PDB entry 8XOW | electron microscopy, 3.32 A resolution | chains W and B of the 36 polymer chains in the assembly

Chain W:
Name: Head completion protein
From: Escherichia phage Lambda
Reference sequence: P68660 (HCP_LAMBD); numbering as in UniProt (aligned over 1-68)
Amino-acid sequence (68 residues; row label = number of the first residue in the row):
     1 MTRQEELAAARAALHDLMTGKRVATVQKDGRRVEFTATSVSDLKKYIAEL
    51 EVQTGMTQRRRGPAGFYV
Unresolved in the structure: 1

Chain B:
Name: Portal protein B
From: Escherichia phage Lambda
Reference sequence: P03710 (PORTL_LAMBD); numbering as in UniProt (aligned over 1-533)
Amino-acid sequence (533 residues; row label = number of the first residue in the row):
     1 MKTPTIPTLLGPDGMTSLREYAGYHGGGSGFGGQLRSWNPPSESVDAALL
    51 PNFTRGNARADDLVRNNGYAANAIQLHQDHIVGSFFRLSHRPSWRYLGIG
   101 EEEARAFSREVEAAWKEFAEDDCCCIDVERKRTFTMMIREGVAMHAFNGE
   151 LFVQATWDTSSSRLFRTQFRMVSPKRISNPNNTGDSRNCRAGVQINDSGA
   201 ALGYYVSEDGYPGWMPQKWTWIPRELPGGRASFIHVFEPVEDGQTRGANV
   251 FYSVMEQMKMLDTLQNTQLQSAIVKAMYAATIESELDTQSAMDFILGANS
   301 QEQRERLTGWIGEIAAYYAAAPVRLGGAKVPHLMPGDSLNLQTAQDTDNG
   351 YSVFEQSLLRYIAAGLGVSYEQLSRNYAQMSYSTARASANESWAYFMGRR
   401 KFVASRQASQMFLCWLEEAIVRRVVTLPSKARFSFQEARSAWGNCDWIGS
   451 GRMAIDGLKEVQEAVMLIEAGLSTYEKECAKRGDDYQEIFAQQVRETMER
   501 RAAGLKPPAWAAAAFESGLRQSTEEEKSDSRAA
Unresolved in the structure: 1-23, 304-317, 513-533
Disulfides: Cys123-Cys125
Swiss-Prot annotation at these positions:
  - site: Ala22, Gly23 (Cleavage)

How chain W and chain B interact:
Pairs across the interface (23):
  Gln58(W) - Thr288(B)
  Arg59(W) - Glu285(B)  hydrogen bond (side chain-backbone)
  Arg59(W) - Asp287(B)
  Arg59(W) - Thr288(B)
  Arg60(W) - Thr288(B)
  Arg61(W) - Thr288(B)  hydrogen bond (backbone-side chain)
  Arg61(W) - Gln289(B)
  Arg61(W) - Tyr318(B)
  Arg61(W) - Ala320(B)
  Gly62(W) - Ala320(B)
  Pro63(W) - Ala320(B)
  Ala64(W) - Met292(B)  hydrophobic
  Ala64(W) - Leu296(B)  hydrophobic
  Ala64(W) - Ala321(B)
  Gly65(W) - Ala321(B)  hydrogen bond (backbone-backbone)
  Gly65(W) - Val323(B)
  Phe66(W) - Val323(B)  hydrophobic
  Tyr67(W) - Pro322(B)  hydrophobic
  Tyr67(W) - Val323(B)  hydrogen bond (backbone-backbone)
  Tyr67(W) - Arg324(B)  hydrogen bond
  Tyr67(W) - Leu325(B)  hydrogen bond (backbone-backbone)
  Val68(W) - Arg324(B)
  Val68(W) - Leu325(B)

Overview:
The interface between chain W and chain B involves 11 residues on one side and 13 on the other, with 6
hydrogen bonds. Polar pairs include Arg59(W)-Glu285(B), Arg61(W)-Thr288(B) and Tyr67(W)-Arg324(B).
Chain W is Head completion protein and chain B is Portal protein B, both from Escherichia phage Lambda; the
structure, Mature virion portal of bacteriophage lambda, was determined by electron microscopy together with
8XOT, 8XOU, 8XPM and 8XQB from the same study.
